Entry 8V93 (electron microscopy, 3.12 A resolution); this record covers chains A and C of the 5 polymer chains in the assembly.

# Chain A
Protein: Fab 454-3 heavy chain
Source organism: Mus musculus
Notes: antibody fragment or engineered binder
Sequence (223 residues; row label = number of the first residue in the row):
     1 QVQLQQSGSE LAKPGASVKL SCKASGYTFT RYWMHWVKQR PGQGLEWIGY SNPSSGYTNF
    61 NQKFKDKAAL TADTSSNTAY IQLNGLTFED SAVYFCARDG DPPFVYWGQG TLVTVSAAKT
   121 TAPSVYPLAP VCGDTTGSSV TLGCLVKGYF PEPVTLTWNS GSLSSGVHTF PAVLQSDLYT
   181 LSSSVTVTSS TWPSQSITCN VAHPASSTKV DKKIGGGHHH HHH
Unresolved in the structure: 118-223
Cystine bridges: Cys22-Cys96

# Chain C
Protein: Fab 454-3 light chain
Source organism: Mus musculus
Notes: antibody fragment or engineered binder
Sequence (214 residues; row label = number of the first residue in the row):
     1 DIQMTQSPAS LSASVGETVT ITCRASENIY SNLAWYQQKQ GKSPQLLVDG ATNLADGVPS
    61 RFSGSGSGTQ FSLKINSVQS EDFGNYYCQH FYGTPFTFGT GTKLEMKRAD AAPTVSIFPP
   121 SSEQLTSGGA SVVCFLNNFY PKDINVKWKI DGSERQNGVL NSWTDQDSKD STYSMSSTLT
   181 LTKDEYERHN SYTCEATHKT STSPIVKSFN RNEC
Unresolved in the structure: 108-214
Cystine bridges: Cys23-Cys88

# Interface between chain A and chain C
Residue-residue contacts - 23 pairs, chain A then chain C:
  His35(A) - Phe96(C)
  Val37(A) - Phe98(C)  hydrophobic
  Gln39(A) - Gln38(C)  hydrogen bond
  Gln43(A) - Thr100(C)
  Leu45(A) - Tyr87(C)  hydrophobic
  Leu45(A) - Phe98(C)
  Leu45(A) - Gly99(C)
  Glu46(A) - Phe98(C)
  Trp47(A) - Gln89(C)
  Trp47(A) - Pro95(C)  hydrophobic
  Trp47(A) - Phe96(C)
  Trp47(A) - Thr97(C)
  Tyr50(A) - Phe96(C)  hydrophobic
  Asn59(A) - Thr94(C)
  Phe60(A) - Thr94(C)
  Asn61(A) - Pro95(C)
  Pro102(A) - Asp49(C)
  Pro103(A) - Asp49(C)
  Val105(A) - Leu46(C)  hydrophobic
  Trp107(A) - Tyr36(C)  hydrophobic
  Trp107(A) - Pro44(C)
  Trp107(A) - Gln45(C)
  Gly108(A) - Ser43(C)
Interface residues without a listed pair, chain A (18 interface residues in all): Gly44, Gln109
Interface residues without a listed pair, chain C (17 interface residues in all): Asp1

# In short
Chain A and chain C form an interface of 18 and 17 residues respectively; the contacts include 1 hydrogen
bond. The hydrogen-bonded pair is Gln39(A)-Gln38(C).
Here chain A is Fab 454-3 heavy chain and chain C is Fab 454-3 light chain, both from Mus musculus. Entry 8V93
(Cryo-EM structure of E. coli FimH lectin domain bound to Fabs 329-2 and 454-3) was determined by electron
microscopy, deposited together with 8V3J and 9D6F.
